Entry 5AWQ (X-ray diffraction, 1.48 A resolution); this record covers chain A.

== Chain A ==
Molecule: Isomaltodextranase
From: Arthrobacter globiformis
UniProtKB: Q7WSN5 (Q7WSN5_ARTGO); residues 1-606 here correspond to UniProt positions 31-636 (UniProt number = residue number + 30)
Sequence (610 residues; row label = number of the first residue in the row; numbers below 1 keep their minus sign (Gly-3 is residue -3)):
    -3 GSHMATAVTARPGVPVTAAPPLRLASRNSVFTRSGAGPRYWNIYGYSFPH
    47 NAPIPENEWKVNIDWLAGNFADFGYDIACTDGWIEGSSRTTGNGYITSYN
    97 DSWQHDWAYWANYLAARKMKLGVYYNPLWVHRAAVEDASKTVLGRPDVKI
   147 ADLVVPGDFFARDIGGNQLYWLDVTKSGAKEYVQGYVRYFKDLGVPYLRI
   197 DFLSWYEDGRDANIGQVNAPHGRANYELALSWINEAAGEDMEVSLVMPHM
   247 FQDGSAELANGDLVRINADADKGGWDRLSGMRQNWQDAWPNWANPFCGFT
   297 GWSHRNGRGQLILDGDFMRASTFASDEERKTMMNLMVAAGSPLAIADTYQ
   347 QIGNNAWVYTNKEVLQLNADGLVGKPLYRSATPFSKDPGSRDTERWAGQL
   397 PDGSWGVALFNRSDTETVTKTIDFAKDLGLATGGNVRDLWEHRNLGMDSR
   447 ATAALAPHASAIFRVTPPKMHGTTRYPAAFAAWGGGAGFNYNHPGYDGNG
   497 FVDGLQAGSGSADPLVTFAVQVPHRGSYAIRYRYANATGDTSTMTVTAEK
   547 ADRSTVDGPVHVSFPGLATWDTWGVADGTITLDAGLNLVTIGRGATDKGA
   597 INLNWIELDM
Not modelled in the structure: -3 to 10
Construct notes: expression tag (-3 to 0)
Modified / non-standard residues: Met243 (methionine sulfoxide; SME)

== In short ==
Chain A is Isomaltodextranase (Arthrobacter globiformis); the structure, Arthrobacter globiformis T6
isomalto-dextranse complexed with panose, was determined by X-ray diffraction (same publication as 5AWO and
5AWP).
